9DWG - chains I and L of the 12 polymer chains in the assembly; structure by electron microscopy, 3.30 A resolution.

# Chain I
Molecule: 601 I strand (damaged strand 1)
Sequence (117 nucleotides; row label = number of the first residue in the row):
     1 ATCGAGAATC CCGGTGCCGA GGCCGCTCAA TTGGTCGTAG ACAGCTCTAG CACCGCTTAA
    61 ACGCACGTAC GCGCTGTCCC CCGCGTTTTA ACCGCCAAGG GGATTACTCC CTAGTCT

# Chain L
Protein: DNA polymerase beta
From: Homo sapiens
Notes: EC 2.7.7.7, 4.2.99.-
UniProt: P06746 (DPOLB_HUMAN); numbering as in UniProt (aligned over 1-335)
Sequence (335 residues; each row starts with the number of its first residue):
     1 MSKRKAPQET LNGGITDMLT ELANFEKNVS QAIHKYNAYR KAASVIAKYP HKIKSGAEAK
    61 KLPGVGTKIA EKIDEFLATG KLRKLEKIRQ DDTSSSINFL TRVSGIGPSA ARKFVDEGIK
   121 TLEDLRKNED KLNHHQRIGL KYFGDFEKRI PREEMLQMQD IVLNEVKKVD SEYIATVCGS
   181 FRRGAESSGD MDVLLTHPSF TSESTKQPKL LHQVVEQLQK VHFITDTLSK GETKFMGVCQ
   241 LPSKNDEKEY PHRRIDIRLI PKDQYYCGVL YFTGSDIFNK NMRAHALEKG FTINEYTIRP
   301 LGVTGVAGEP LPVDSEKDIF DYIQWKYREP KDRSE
Not modelled in the structure: 1-10, 205-206
UniProt features mapped onto this chain:
  - region: Arg183 to Asp192 (DNA-binding)
  - active site: Lys72 (Nucleophile)
  - binding site (K(+)): Lys60, Leu62, Val65, Thr101, Val103, Ile106
  - binding site (Na(+)): Lys60, Leu62, Val65, Thr101, Val103, Ile106
  - binding site (dATP): Arg149, Ser180, Arg183, Gly189, Asp190
  - binding site (dCTP): Arg149, Ser180, Arg183, Gly189, Asp190
  - binding site (dGTP): Arg149, Ser180, Arg183, Gly189, Asp190, Asp192
  - binding site (dTTP): Arg149, Ser180, Arg183, Gly189, Asp190
  - binding site (Mg(2+)): Asp190, Asp192, Asp256
  - modified residue: Lys72 (N6-acetyllysine), Arg83 (Omega-N-methylarginine), Arg152 (Omega-N-methylarginine)
  - cross-link (Glycyl lysine isopeptide (Lys-Gly)): Lys41 (interchain with G-Cter in ubiquitin), Lys61 (interchain with G-Cter in ubiquitin), Lys81 (interchain with G-Cter in ubiquitin)
  - natural variant: Leu22 (L22P: Found in a gastric cancer sample; uncertain significance), Tyr39 (Y39C: Found in a gastric cancer sample; uncertain significance), Gly118 (G118V: Decreased DNA-directed DNA polymerase activity), Arg137 (R137Q: Decreased function in base-excision repair), Arg149 (R149I: Decreased DNA-directed DNA polymerase activity), Asp160 (D160N: Found in a gastric cancer sample; uncertain significance), Cys239 (C239R: Found in a gastric cancer sample; uncertain significance), Lys289 (K289M: Found in a colon cancer sample; uncertain significance), Asn294 (N294D: Found in a gastric cancer sample; uncertain significance), Glu295 (E295K: Found in a gastric cancer sample; uncertain significance)
  - mutagenesis: Phe25 (F25W: No effect on 5'-dRP lyase activity. Decreased ssDNA binding), His34 (H34G: Decreased 5'-dRP lyase activity. Decreased ssDNA binding), Lys35 (K35A: Decreased 5'-dRP lyase activity. Decreased ssDNA binding. Loss of 5'-dRP lyase activity; when associated with A-68 and A-72. Decreased ssDNA binding; when associated with A-68 and A-72 ...), Tyr39 (Y39F: No effect on 5'-dRP lyase activity; Y39Q: Abolishes DNA polymerase and 5'-dRP lyase activity), Lys41 (K41R: Abolishes ubiquitination; when associated with R-61 and R-81), Lys60 (K60A: Decreased 5'-dRP lyase activity. Decreased ssDNA binding), Lys61 (K61R: Abolishes ubiquitination; when associated with R-41 and R-81), Lys68 (K68A: No effect on 5'-dRP lyase activity. Decreased ssDNA binding. Loss of 5'-dRP lyase activity; when associated with A-35 and A-72. Decreased ssDNA binding; when associated with A-35 and A-72 ...), Glu71 (E71Q: No effect on 5'-dRP lyase activity. No effect on structure shown by circular dichroism. No effect on ssDNA binding), Lys72 (K72A: Severely reduced 5'-dRP lyase activity. Does not affect ssDNA binding. Loss of 5'-dRP lyase activity; when associated with A-35 and A-68. Decreased ssDNA binding ...), Glu75 (E75A: Slightly decreased 5'-dRP lyase activity. Decreased ssDNA binding. No effect on structure shown by circular dichroism), Lys81 (K81R: Abolishes ubiquitination; when associated with R-41 and R-61), 5 further mutagenesis entries in UniProt

# Interface between chain I and chain L
Pairs across the interface (9):
  DG114(I) with Gln31(L), sugar contact
  DT115(I) with Pro108(L), phosphate contact; Ser109(L), hydrogen bond to the phosphate
  DC116(I) with Gly105(L), phosphate contact; Ile106(L), phosphate contact; Gly107(L), hydrogen bond to the phosphate; Pro108(L), phosphate contact
  DT117(I) with Asp256(L), phosphate contact; Arg258(L), phosphate contact
Interface residues without a listed pair, chain L (9 interface residues in all): Lys234

# Summary
4 residues of chain I and 9 residues of chain L are in contact, with 2 hydrogen bonds. Polar contacts include
DT115(I)-Ser109(L) and DC116(I)-Gly107(L). Curated annotation (UniProt) lists active-site residue Lys72(L), 6
K+-binding residues, 6 Na+-binding residues and 5 dATP-binding residues on chain L.
Here chain I is 601 I strand (damaged strand 1) and chain L is DNA polymerase beta (Homo sapiens). Entry 9DWG
(DNA Polymerase Beta bound to a nucleosome containing a 1-nt gap at SHL-4.5 (State 1, composite)) was
determined by electron microscopy.
